1BIJ - chains A and D of the 4 polymer chains in the assembly; structure by X-ray diffraction, 2.30 A resolution.

== Chain A ==
Name: Hemoglobin A
Organism: Homo sapiens
UniProt: P69905 (HBA_HUMAN); numbering as in UniProt (aligned over 1-141)
Amino-acid sequence (141 residues; numbered 1 to 141; the number before each row is that of its first residue):
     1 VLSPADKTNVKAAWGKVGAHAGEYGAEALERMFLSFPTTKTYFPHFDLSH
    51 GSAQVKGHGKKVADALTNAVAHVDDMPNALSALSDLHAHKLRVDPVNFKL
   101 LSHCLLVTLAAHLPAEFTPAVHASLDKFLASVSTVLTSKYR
Ion coordination: heme Fe near His87 (its only coordinating residue here)
Ligand contacts: heme (HEM): Met32, Thr39, Tyr42, Phe43, His45, Phe46, His58, Lys61, Val62, Ala65, Leu66, Leu80, Ser81, Ala82, Leu83, Leu86, His87, Leu91, Val93, Asn97, Phe98, Leu101, Val132, Ser133, Leu136
UniProt features mapped onto this chain:
  - site: Lys61 (Not glycated)

== Chain D ==
Name: Hemoglobin A
Organism: Homo sapiens
UniProt: P68871 (HBB_HUMAN); residues 1-146 here = UniProt positions 1-146
Amino-acid sequence (146 residues; row label = number of the first residue in the row):
     1 VHLTPEEKSAVTALWGKVNVDEVGGEALGRLLVVYPWTQRFFESFGDLST
    51 PDAVMGNPKVKAHGKKVLGAFSDGLAHLDNLKGTFATLSELHCDKLHVDP
   101 ENFRLLGNVLVCVLAHHFGKEFTPPVQAAYQKVVAGVANALAHKYH
Covalent attachments: but-2-enedial (2FU) linked to Lys82
Ion coordination: heme Fe near His92 (its only coordinating residue here)
Ligand contacts: heme (HEM): Leu28, Leu31, Thr38, Phe41, Phe42, Phe45, His63, Lys66, Val67, Ala70, Phe71, Phe85, Leu88, Leu91, His92, Leu96, Val98, Asn102, Phe103, Leu106, Val137, Leu141

== Interface between chain A and chain D ==
Residue-residue contacts - 26 pairs, chain A then chain D:
  Pro37(A) - His146(D)
  Thr38(A) - Pro100(D)
  Lys40(A) - His146(D)  hydrogen bond (side chain-backbone)
  Thr41(A) - His97(D)
  Thr41(A) - Asp99(D)
  Tyr42(A) - Arg40(D)
  Tyr42(A) - Asp99(D)  hydrogen bond
  Pro44(A) - His97(D)
  Leu91(A) - Arg40(D)  hydrogen bond (backbone-side chain)
  Arg92(A) - Trp37(D)
  Arg92(A) - Gln39(D)
  Arg92(A) - Arg40(D)
  Arg92(A) - Glu43(D)  salt bridge
  Asp94(A) - Trp37(D)  hydrogen bond
  Asp94(A) - Asp99(D)
  Asp94(A) - Glu101(D)
  Asp94(A) - Leu105(D)
  Pro95(A) - Trp37(D)
  Val96(A) - Glu101(D)
  Asn97(A) - Asp99(D)  hydrogen bond
  Tyr140(A) - Pro36(D)
  Tyr140(A) - Trp37(D)  hydrophobic
  Arg141(A) - Val34(D)  hydrogen bond (side chain-backbone)
  Arg141(A) - Tyr35(D)
  Arg141(A) - Pro36(D)
  Arg141(A) - Trp37(D)
Interface residues without a listed pair, chain D (16 interface residues in all): Val98, Asn102, Tyr145

== Overview ==
14 residues of chain A and 16 residues of chain D are in contact, with 6 hydrogen bonds and 1 salt bridge.
Polar contacts include Arg92(A)-Glu43(D), Lys40(A)-His146(D) and Tyr42(A)-Asp99(D). Chain A binds heme. Chain
D binds heme. Covalently linked but-2-enedial: at Lys82(D).
Here chain A is Hemoglobin A and chain D is Hemoglobin A, both from Homo sapiens. Entry 1BIJ (Crosslinked,
deoxy human hemoglobin A) was determined by X-ray diffraction.
